7Z1A - chains A and F of the 3 polymer chains in the assembly; structure by X-ray diffraction, 2.59 A resolution.

== Chain A ==
Molecule: Spike protein S1
Organism: Severe acute respiratory syndrome coronavirus 2
UniProt: P0DTC2 (SPIKE_SARS2); numbering as in UniProt (aligned over 330-532)
Sequence (210 residues; row label = number of the first residue in the row):
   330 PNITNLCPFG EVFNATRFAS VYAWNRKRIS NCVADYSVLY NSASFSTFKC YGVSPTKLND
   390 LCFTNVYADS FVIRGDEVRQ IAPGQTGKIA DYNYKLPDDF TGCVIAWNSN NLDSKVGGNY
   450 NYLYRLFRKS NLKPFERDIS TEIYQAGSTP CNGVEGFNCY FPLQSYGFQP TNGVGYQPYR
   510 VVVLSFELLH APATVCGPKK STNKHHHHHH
Not modelled in the structure: 330-332, 529-539
Disulfides: Cys-336/Cys-361, Cys-379/Cys-432, Cys-391/Cys-525, Cys-480/Cys-488
Covalent attachments: N-acetylglucosamine (NAG) linked to Asn-343
Construct notes: expression tag (533-539)

== Chain F ==
Molecule: H11 Nanobody
Organism: Lama glama
Notes: antibody fragment or engineered binder
Sequence (134 residues; numbered 1 to 134; the number before each row is that of its first residue):
     1 QVQLVESGGG LMQAGGSLRL SCAVSGRTFS TAAMGWFRQA PGKEREFVAA IRWSGGSAYY
    61 ADSVKGRFTI SRDKAKNTVY LQMNSLKYED TAVYYCAQTR VTRSLLSDYA TWPYDYWGQG
   121 TQVTVSSKHH HHHH
Not modelled in the structure: 129-134
Disulfides: Cys-22/Cys-96
What the authors report for this chain:
  - mutagenesis - V101Y/R103S: decreased binding to Spike protein S1 (chain A)

== Interface between chain A and chain F ==
Residue-residue contacts (27):
  Lys-444(A) / Arg-100(F)
  Gly-446(A) / Arg-100(F)  hydrogen bond (backbone-side chain)
  Gly-447(A) / Arg-100(F)  hydrogen bond (backbone-side chain)
  Tyr-449(A) / Arg-100(F)
  Tyr-449(A) / Val-101(F)  hydrophobic
  Tyr-449(A) / Trp-112(F)  hydrophobic
  Leu-452(A) / Thr-102(F)
  Leu-455(A) / Ser-104(F)
  Phe-456(A) / Ser-104(F)
  Val-483(A) / Ser-57(F)
  Glu-484(A) / Arg-52(F)  salt bridge
  Glu-484(A) / Ser-57(F)  hydrogen bond (backbone-side chain)
  Glu-484(A) / Ser-104(F)
  Glu-484(A) / Leu-106(F)  hydrogen bond (side chain-backbone)
  Tyr-489(A) / Ser-104(F)
  Tyr-489(A) / Leu-105(F)  hydrophobic
  Phe-490(A) / Arg-52(F)
  Phe-490(A) / Ser-54(F)
  Phe-490(A) / Thr-102(F)
  Phe-490(A) / Ser-104(F)  hydrogen bond (backbone-side chain)
  Leu-492(A) / Thr-102(F)
  Leu-492(A) / Ser-104(F)
  Gln-493(A) / Thr-102(F)
  Gln-493(A) / Arg-103(F)
  Gln-493(A) / Ser-104(F)  hydrogen bond (side chain-backbone)
  Ser-494(A) / Val-101(F)
  Ser-494(A) / Thr-102(F)  hydrogen bond (side chain-backbone)
Other interface residues (no listed pair), chain A (16 interface residues in all): Asn-450, Gly-482
Interface features reported in the paper:
  - pairs named by the authors: Tyr-449(A)/Val-101(F) (hydrophobic contact), Glu-484(A)/Arg-52(F) (salt bridge), Phe-490(A)/Arg-52(F) (cation-pi contact), Ser-494(A)/Thr-102(F) (hydrogen bond)
  - epitope / paratope residues, chain A: Glu-484(A), Phe-490(A)
  - epitope / paratope residues, chain F: Arg-52(F), Thr-102(F), Trp-112(F)
  - interface residues, chain F: Arg-52(F), Trp-112(F)

== Overview ==
Chain A and chain F form an interface of 16 and 11 residues respectively, with 7 hydrogen bonds and 1 salt
bridge. Polar contacts include Glu-484(A)/Arg-52(F), Gly-446(A)/Arg-100(F) and Gly-447(A)/Arg-100(F). The
paper describes a hydrophobic contact between Tyr-449(A) and Val-101(F); a salt bridge between Glu-484(A) and
Arg-52(F); a cation-pi contact between Phe-490(A) and Arg-52(F). From the paper: V101Y/R103S of chain F reduce
binding to Spike protein S1 (chain A); epitope/paratope residues Glu-484(A), Phe-490(A) and Arg-52(F) among
others.
Here chain A is Spike protein S1 (Severe acute respiratory syndrome coronavirus 2) and chain F is H11 Nanobody
(Lama glama). Entry 7Z1A (Nanobody H11 and F2 bound to RBD) was determined by X-ray diffraction (same
publication as 7Z1B, 7Z1C, 7Z1D, 7Z1E, 7Z6V, 7Z7X and 4 further entries).
